Entry 3ESW (X-ray diffraction, 3.40 A resolution); this record covers chains A and B.

Chain A:
Name: Peptide-N(4)-(N-acetyl-beta-glucosaminyl)asparagine amidase
Source organism: Saccharomyces cerevisiae
Notes: EC 3.5.1.52; fragment: peptide:N-glycanase
UniProtKB: Q02890 (PNG1_YEAST); residues 8-341 here = UniProt positions 8-341
Amino-acid sequence (355 residues; numbered -13 to 341; the number before each row is that of its first residue; numbers below 1 keep their minus sign (Met-13 is residue -13)):
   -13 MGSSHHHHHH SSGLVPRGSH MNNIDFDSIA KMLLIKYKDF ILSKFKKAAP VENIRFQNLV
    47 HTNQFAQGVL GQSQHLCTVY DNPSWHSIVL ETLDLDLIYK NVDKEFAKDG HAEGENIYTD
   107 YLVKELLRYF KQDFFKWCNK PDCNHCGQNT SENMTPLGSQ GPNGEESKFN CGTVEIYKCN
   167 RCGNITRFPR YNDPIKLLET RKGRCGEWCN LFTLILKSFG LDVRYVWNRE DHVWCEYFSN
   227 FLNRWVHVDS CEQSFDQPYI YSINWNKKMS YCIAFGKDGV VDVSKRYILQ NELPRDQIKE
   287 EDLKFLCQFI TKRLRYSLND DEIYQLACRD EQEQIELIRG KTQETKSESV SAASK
Unresolved in the structure: -13 to -4, 330-341
Covalently attached groups: N-acetylglucosamine (NAG) linked to Cys191
Modified positions: Cys191 (s-(2-amino-2-oxoethyl)-l-cysteine; YCM)
Sequence notes: expression tag (-13 to 7)
Ligand contacts: Zn2+ (ZN): Cys129, His131, Cys132, Cys165, Cys168
UniProt features mapped onto this chain:
  - active site: Cys191 (Nucleophile), His218, Asp235
  - binding site (Zn(2+)): Cys129, Cys132, Cys165, Cys168
  - binding site (substrate): Glu238
  - mutagenesis: Trp123 (W123A: No effect), Cys129 (C129A/S: Abolishes enzyme activity), Cys132 (C132A/S: Abolishes enzyme activity), Cys165 (C165A/S: Abolishes enzyme activity), Cys168 (C168A/S: Abolishes enzyme activity), Phe174 (F174A: No effect), Tyr177 (Y177A: No effect), Arg187 (R187A: No effect), Gly189 (G189A: No effect), Cys191 (C191A: Abolishes enzyme activity), Trp194 (W194A: No effect), Phe198 (F198A: No effect), 23 further mutagenesis entries in UniProt

Chain B:
Name: UV excision repair protein RAD23
Source organism: Saccharomyces cerevisiae
Notes: fragment: XPCB Domain
UniProtKB: P32628 (RAD23_YEAST); residue numbers follow UniProt; this construct covers 254-308
Amino-acid sequence (55 residues; numbered 254 to 308; the number before each row is that of its first residue):
   254 SIGLTVEDLL SLRQVVSGNP EALAPLLENI SARYPQLREH IMANPEVFVS MLLEA

Chain A / chain B interface:
Pairs across the interface (34):
  Met7(A) - Arg291(B)
  Asn8(A) - Arg291(B)
  Asn8(A) - Met295(B)
  Ile10(A) - Arg291(B)
  Ile10(A) - Ile294(B)  hydrophobic
  Ile10(A) - Met295(B)
  Phe12(A) - Glu281(B)
  Phe12(A) - Ser284(B)
  Phe12(A) - Ile294(B)  hydrophobic
  Asp13(A) - Ala277(B)
  Ala16(A) - Leu276(B)  hydrophobic
  Ala16(A) - Ala277(B)
  Leu19(A) - Leu276(B)  hydrophobic
  Leu19(A) - Val302(B)  hydrophobic
  Leu20(A) - Pro273(B)  hydrophobic
  Leu20(A) - Leu276(B)  hydrophobic
  Tyr23(A) - Val269(B)
  Tyr23(A) - Ser270(B)
  Phe26(A) - Leu306(B)  hydrophobic
  Cys314(A) - Ser270(B)
  Glu317(A) - Arg266(B)  salt bridge
  Glu317(A) - Ser270(B)
  Gln318(A) - Gln267(B)  hydrogen bond
  Gln318(A) - Ser270(B)  hydrogen bond (side chain-backbone)
  Gln318(A) - Gly271(B)
  Gln320(A) - Arg266(B)
  Ile321(A) - Leu263(B)  hydrophobic
  Ile321(A) - Arg266(B)
  Ile321(A) - Gln267(B)
  Ile324(A) - Leu263(B)  hydrophobic
  Arg325(A) - Glu260(B)  salt bridge
  Arg325(A) - Leu263(B)
  Arg325(A) - Ser264(B)
  Gln329(A) - Gln267(B)
Interface residues without a listed pair, chain A (22 interface residues in all): Ile15, Met18, Lys22, Tyr310
Interface residues without a listed pair, chain B (21 interface residues in all): Leu280, Pro298, Leu305

In short:
The interface between chain A and chain B involves 22 residues on one side and 21 on the other; the contacts
include 2 hydrogen bonds and 2 salt bridges. Polar contacts include Glu317(A)-Arg266(B), Arg325(A)-Glu260(B)
and Gln318(A)-Gln267(B). Ligands of chain A: Zn2+.
Here chain A is Peptide-N(4)-(N-acetyl-beta-glucosaminyl)asparagine amidase and chain B is UV excision repair
protein RAD23, both from Saccharomyces cerevisiae. Entry 3ESW (Complex of yeast PNGase with GlcNAc2-IAc) was
determined by X-ray diffraction.
